7XK2 - chains B and S of the 5 polymer chains in the assembly; structure by electron microscopy, 3.10 A resolution.

Chain B:
Name: Guanine nucleotide-binding protein G(I)/G(S)/G(T) subunit beta-1
From: Homo sapiens
Reference sequence: P62873 (GBB1_HUMAN); numbering as in UniProt (aligned over 1-340)
Amino-acid sequence (340 residues; each row starts with the number of its first residue):
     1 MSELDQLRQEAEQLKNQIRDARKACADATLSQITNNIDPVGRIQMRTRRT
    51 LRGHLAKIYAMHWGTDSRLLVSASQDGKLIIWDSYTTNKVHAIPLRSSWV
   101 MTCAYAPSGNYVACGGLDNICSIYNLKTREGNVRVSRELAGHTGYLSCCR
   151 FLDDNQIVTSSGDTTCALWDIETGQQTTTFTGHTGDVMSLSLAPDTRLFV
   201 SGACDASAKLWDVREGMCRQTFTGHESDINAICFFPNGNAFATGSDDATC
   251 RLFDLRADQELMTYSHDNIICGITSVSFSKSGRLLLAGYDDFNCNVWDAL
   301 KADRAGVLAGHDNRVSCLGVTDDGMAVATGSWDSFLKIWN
Disordered / not traced: 1-2
Curated features (UniProtKB/Swiss-Prot):
  - modified residue: Ser2 (N-acetylserine), His266 (Phosphohistidine)
  - natural variant: Leu30 (L30F: In MRD42; uncertain significance), Arg52 (R52G: In MRD42), Gly64 (G64V: In MRD42), Asp76 (D76E: In MRD42; D76G: In MRD42), Gly77 (G77S: In MRD42), Lys78 (K78R: In MRD42), Ile80 (I80N: In MRD42; I80T: In MRD42), His91 (H91R: In MRD42; uncertain significance), Ala92 (A92T: In MRD42), Pro94 (P94S: In MRD42), Leu95 (L95P: In MRD42), Arg96 (R96L: In MRD42), 5 further natural variant entries in UniProt

Chain S:
Name: scFv16
From: Homo sapiens
Notes: antibody fragment or engineered binder
Amino-acid sequence (248 residues; numbered 1 to 248; the number before each row is that of its first residue):
     1 DVQLVESGGGLVQPGGSRKLSCSASGFAFSSFGMHWVRQAPEKGLEWVAY
    51 ISSGSGTIYYADTVKGRFTISRDDPKNTLFLQMTSLRSEDTAMYYCVRSI
   101 YYYGSSPFDFWGQGTTLTVSSGGGGSGGGGSGGGGSDIVMTQATSSVPVT
   151 PGESVSISCRSSKSLLHSNGNTYLYWFLQRPGQSPQLLIYRMSNLASGVP
   201 DRFSGSGSGTAFTLTISRLEAEDVGVYYCMQHLEYPLTFGAGTKLELK
Disordered / not traced: 1-4, 121-135, 246-248

How chain B and chain S interact:
Contacting residue pairs (11; chain B residue first):
  Asp66(B) - Tyr103(S)  hydrogen bond
  Arg68(B) - Tyr103(S)
  Leu69(B) - Tyr103(S)  hydrophobic
  Val90(B) - Tyr103(S)  hydrophobic
  Arg129(B) - Arg98(S)  hydrogen bond (backbone-side chain)
  Arg129(B) - Phe110(S)
  Glu130(B) - Gly26(S)
  Glu130(B) - Phe27(S)
  Glu130(B) - Ala28(S)
  Glu130(B) - Phe32(S)
  Gly131(B) - Phe32(S)
Interface residues without a listed pair, chain B (9 interface residues in all): His91, Asn132
Interface residues without a listed pair, chain S (10 interface residues in all): Ile100, Tyr102, Asp109

In short:
9 residues of chain B face 10 of chain S across their interface, with 2 hydrogen bonds. Polar contacts include
Asp66(B)-Tyr103(S) and Arg129(B)-Arg98(S).
Here chain B is Guanine nucleotide-binding protein G(I)/G(S)/G(T) subunit beta-1 and chain S is scFv16, both
from Homo sapiens. Entry 7XK2 (Cryo-EM Structure of Human Niacin Receptor HCA2-Gi protein complex) was
determined by electron microscopy.
